Entry 1GW7 (electron microscopy, 13.50 A resolution (very low resolution: no residue pairs are listed; an interface is given only as per-side residue counts)); this record covers chains B and E of the 12 polymer chains in the assembly.

[Chain B (and E)]
Molecule: Major capsid protein
Source organism: Bacteriophage PRD1
Notes: chain E of this document is another copy of the same molecule, construct and numbering; everything in this record applies to it too
Reference sequence: P22535 (COA3_BPPRD); residues 2002-2395 here correspond to UniProt positions 1-394 (UniProt number = residue number - 2001)
Chain sequence (394 residues; numbered 2002 to 2395; the number before each row is that of its first residue):
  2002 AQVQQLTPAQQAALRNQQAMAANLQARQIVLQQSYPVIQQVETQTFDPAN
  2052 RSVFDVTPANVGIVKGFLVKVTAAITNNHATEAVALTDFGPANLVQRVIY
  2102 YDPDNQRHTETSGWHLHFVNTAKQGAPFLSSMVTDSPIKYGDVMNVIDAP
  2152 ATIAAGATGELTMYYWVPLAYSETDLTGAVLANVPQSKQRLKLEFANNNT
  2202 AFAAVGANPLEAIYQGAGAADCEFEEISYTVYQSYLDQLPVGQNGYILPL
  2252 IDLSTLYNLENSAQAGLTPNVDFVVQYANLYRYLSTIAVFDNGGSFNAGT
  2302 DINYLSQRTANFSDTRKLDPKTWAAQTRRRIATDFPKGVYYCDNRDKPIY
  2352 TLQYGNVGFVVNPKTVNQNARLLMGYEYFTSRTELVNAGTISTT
Not modelled in the structure: 2002-2012, 2386-2395

[How chain B and chain E interact]
At this resolution (14 A) residue pairs are not listed: 17 residues of chain B and 20 of chain E lie at the interface.

[Overview]
The interface between chain B and chain E involves 17 residues on one side and 20 on the other.
Chain B and chain E are both Major capsid protein (Bacteriophage PRD1); the structure, Quasi-atomic resolution
model of bacteriophage PRD1 capsid, obtained by combined cryo-EM and X-ray crystallography, was determined by
electron microscopy (same publication as 1GW8).
